5DGR - chains A and B; structure by X-ray diffraction, 1.90 A resolution.

[Chain A (and B)]
Name: Putative endoglucanase-related protein
Organism: Photobacterium profundum
Notes: chain B of this document is another copy of the same molecule, construct and numbering; everything in this record applies to it too
UniProt: Q6LUT2 (Q6LUT2_PHOPR); residues 1-578 here = UniProt positions 1-578
Chain sequence (586 residues; numbered 1 to 586; the number before each row is that of its first residue):
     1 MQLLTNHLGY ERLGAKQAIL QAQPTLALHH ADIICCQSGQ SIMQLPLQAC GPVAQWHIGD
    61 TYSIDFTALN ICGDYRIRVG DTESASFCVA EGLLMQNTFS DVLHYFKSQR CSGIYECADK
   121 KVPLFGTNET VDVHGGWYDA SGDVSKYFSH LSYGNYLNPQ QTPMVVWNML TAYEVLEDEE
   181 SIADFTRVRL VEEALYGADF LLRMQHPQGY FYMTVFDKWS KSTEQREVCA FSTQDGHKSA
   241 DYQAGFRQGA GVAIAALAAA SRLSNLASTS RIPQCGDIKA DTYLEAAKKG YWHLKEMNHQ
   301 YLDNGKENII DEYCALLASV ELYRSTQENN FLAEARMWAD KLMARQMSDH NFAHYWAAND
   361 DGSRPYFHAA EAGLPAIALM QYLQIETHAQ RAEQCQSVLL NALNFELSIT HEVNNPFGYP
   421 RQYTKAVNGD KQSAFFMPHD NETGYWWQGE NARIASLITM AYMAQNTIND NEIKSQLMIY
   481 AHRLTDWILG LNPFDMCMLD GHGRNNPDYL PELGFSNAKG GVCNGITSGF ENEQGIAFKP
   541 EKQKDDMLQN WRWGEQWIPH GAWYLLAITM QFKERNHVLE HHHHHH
Disordered / not traced: 24-28, 579-586 (chain B: 24-28, 277-278, 579-586)
Differences from the reference sequence: expression tag (579-586)
Bound ions: Na+: Asp241, Gln243, Gln248, Tyr301
Residues lining bound ligands: 2-amino-2-deoxy-beta-D-glucopyranose (GCS): Asp139, Ala140, Asp143, Tyr147, His150, Trp219, Phe231, Tyr445, Trp446, Gln448, Asn524, Trp551, Glu555, Trp557

[Interface between chain A and chain B]
Contacting residue pairs (61):
  Ser100(A) - Ser516(B)
  Asp101(A) - Lys519(B)  salt bridge
  His104(A) - Ser108(B)
  His104(A) - Gln109(B)  hydrogen bond
  His104(A) - Ala518(B)
  Lys107(A) - Ser108(B)  hydrogen bond (side chain-backbone)
  Lys107(A) - Arg110(B)  hydrogen bond (side chain-backbone)
  Lys107(A) - Ser112(B)  hydrogen bond
  Lys107(A) - Tyr138(B)
  Ser108(A) - His104(B)
  Ser108(A) - Lys107(B)  hydrogen bond (backbone-side chain)
  Gln109(A) - His104(B)  hydrogen bond
  Arg110(A) - Lys107(B)  hydrogen bond (backbone-side chain)
  Arg110(A) - Ser112(B)
  Ser112(A) - Lys107(B)  hydrogen bond
  Ser112(A) - Arg110(B)
  Ser112(A) - Glu192(B)  hydrogen bond
  Gly113(A) - Glu192(B)
  Ile114(A) - Val188(B)  hydrophobic
  Ile114(A) - Pro273(B)
  Ile114(A) - Cys275(B)
  Tyr115(A) - Phe185(B)
  Cys117(A) - Cys275(B)  disulfide
  Cys117(A) - Gly276(B)
  Ala118(A) - Cys275(B)  hydrogen bond (backbone-side chain)
  Tyr138(A) - Lys107(B)
  Val144(A) - Phe185(B)  hydrophobic
  Ala183(A) - Leu513(B)
  Ala183(A) - Gly514(B)
  Phe185(A) - Tyr115(B)
  Phe185(A) - Val144(B)  hydrophobic
  Phe185(A) - Gly514(B)
  Phe185(A) - Phe515(B)  hydrophobic
  Thr186(A) - Gly514(B)
  Val188(A) - Ile114(B)  hydrophobic
  Glu192(A) - Ser112(B)  hydrogen bond
  Glu192(A) - Gly113(B)
  Lys221(A) - Phe185(B)
  Lys221(A) - Pro273(B)
  Thr223(A) - Gln274(B)  hydrogen bond (side chain-backbone)
  Pro273(A) - Ile114(B)
  Pro273(A) - Tyr115(B)
  Pro273(A) - Lys221(B)
  Gln274(A) - Thr223(B)  hydrogen bond (backbone-side chain)
  Cys275(A) - Ile114(B)
  Cys275(A) - Cys117(B)  disulfide
  Cys275(A) - Ala118(B)  hydrogen bond (side chain-backbone)
  Cys275(A) - Lys121(B)
  Gly501(A) - Lys519(B)
  His502(A) - Lys519(B)
  Leu513(A) - Ala183(B)
  Gly514(A) - Ala183(B)
  Gly514(A) - Phe185(B)
  Gly514(A) - Thr186(B)
  Phe515(A) - Phe185(B)  hydrophobic
  Ser516(A) - Ser100(B)
  Ala518(A) - His104(B)
  Lys519(A) - Asp101(B)  salt bridge
  Lys519(A) - Gly501(B)
  Lys519(A) - His502(B)
  Lys519(A) - Lys519(B)
Interface residues without a listed pair, chain A (38 interface residues in all): Lys121, Ser181, Glu224, Glu512, Asn517
Interface residues without a listed pair, chain B (38 interface residues in all): Ser181, Glu512, Asn517
Inter-chain disulfides: Cys117(A)-Cys275(B), Cys275(A)-Cys117(B)

[In short]
The chain A/chain B interface involves 38 residues from each chain, with 2 disulfide bonds, 14 hydrogen bonds
and 2 salt bridges. Polar pairs include Asp101(A)-Lys519(B), His104(A)-Gln109(B) and Lys107(A)-Ser108(B).
Chain A binds 2-amino-2-deoxy-beta-D-glucopyranose. Asp241(A), Gln243(A), Gln248(A) and Tyr301(A) form the Na+
site.
Chain A and chain B are both Putative endoglucanase-related protein (Photobacterium profundum); the structure,
Crystal structure of GH9 exo-beta-D-glucosaminidase PBPRA0520, glucosamine complex, was determined by X-ray
diffraction (same publication as 5DGQ).
